6PBY - chains E and G of the 8 polymer chains in the assembly; structure by electron microscopy, 3.67 A resolution.

Chain E (and G):
Name: Potassium voltage-gated channel subfamily H member 1
Organism: Rattus norvegicus
Notes: chain G of this document is another copy of the same molecule, construct and numbering; everything in this record applies to it too
UniProt: Q63472 (KCNH1_RAT); the construct lacks a stretch of the UniProt sequence, so the offset changes along the chain: 14-773 = UniProt 14-773; 774-848 = UniProt 888-962
Sequence (846 residues; each row starts with the number of its first residue):
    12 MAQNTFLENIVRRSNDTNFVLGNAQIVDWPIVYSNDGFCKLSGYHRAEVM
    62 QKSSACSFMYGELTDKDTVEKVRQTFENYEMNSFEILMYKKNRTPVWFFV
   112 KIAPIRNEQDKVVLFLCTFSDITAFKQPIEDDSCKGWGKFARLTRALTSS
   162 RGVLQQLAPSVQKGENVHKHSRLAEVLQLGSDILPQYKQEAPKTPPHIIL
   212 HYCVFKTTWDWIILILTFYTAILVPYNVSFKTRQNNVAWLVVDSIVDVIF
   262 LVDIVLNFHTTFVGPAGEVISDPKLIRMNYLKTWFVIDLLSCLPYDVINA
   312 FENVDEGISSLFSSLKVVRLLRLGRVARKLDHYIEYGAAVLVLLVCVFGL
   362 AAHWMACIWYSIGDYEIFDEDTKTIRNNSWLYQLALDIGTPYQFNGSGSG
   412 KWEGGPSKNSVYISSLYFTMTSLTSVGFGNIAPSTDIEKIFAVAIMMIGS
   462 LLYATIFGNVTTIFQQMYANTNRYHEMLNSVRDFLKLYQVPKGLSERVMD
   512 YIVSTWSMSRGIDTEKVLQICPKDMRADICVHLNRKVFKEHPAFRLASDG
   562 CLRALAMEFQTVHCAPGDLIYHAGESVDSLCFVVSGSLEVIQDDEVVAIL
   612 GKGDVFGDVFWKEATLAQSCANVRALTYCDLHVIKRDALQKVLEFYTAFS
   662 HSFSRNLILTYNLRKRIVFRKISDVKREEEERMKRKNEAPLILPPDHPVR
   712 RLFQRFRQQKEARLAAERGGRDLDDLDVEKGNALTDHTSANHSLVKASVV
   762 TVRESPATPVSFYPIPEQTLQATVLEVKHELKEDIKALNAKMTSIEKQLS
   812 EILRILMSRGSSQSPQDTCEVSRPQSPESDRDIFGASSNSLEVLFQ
Not modelled in the structure: 12, 244-246, 305-322, 407-411, 697-703, 721-857
Differences from the reference sequence: expression tag (12-13, 849-857)
UniProt features mapped onto this chain:
  - region: Phe151 to Arg162 (Required for phosphatidylinositol bisphosphate binding), Tyr672 to Leu674 (Interaction with cyclic nucleotide-binding pocket)
  - motif: Ser436 to Asn441 (Selectivity filter)
  - glycosylation (N-linked (GlcNAc...) asparagine): Asn388, Asn406
  - modified residue (Phosphoserine): Ser833, Ser837, Ser840

Chain E / chain G interface:
Pairs across the interface - 134 pairs, chain E then chain G:
  Ala13(E) - Pro577(G)
  Gln14(E) - Pro577(G)
  Gln14(E) - Leu637(G)
  Gln14(E) - Thr638(G)
  Gln14(E) - Tyr639(G)
  Asn15(E) - Leu637(G)  hydrogen bond (backbone-backbone)
  Asn15(E) - Thr638(G)
  Leu18(E) - Ser598(G)
  Leu18(E) - Ile610(G)  hydrophobic
  Asn34(E) - Glu606(G)
  Asn34(E) - Val607(G)  hydrogen bond (side chain-backbone)
  Ala35(E) - Ile683(G)
  Gln36(E) - Glu606(G)
  Gln36(E) - Lys682(G)
  Gln36(E) - Ile683(G)  hydrogen bond (backbone-backbone)
  Ile37(E) - Glu606(G)
  Ile37(E) - Phe680(G)  hydrophobic
  Ile37(E) - Arg681(G)
  Ile37(E) - Ile683(G)
  Val38(E) - Arg681(G)  hydrogen bond (backbone-backbone)
  Val38(E) - Ile683(G)
  Val38(E) - Val686(G)  hydrophobic
  Trp40(E) - Ile683(G)
  Val43(E) - Val607(G)
  Val43(E) - Val608(G)
  Val43(E) - Ala609(G)
  Val43(E) - Ile610(G)  hydrogen bond (backbone-backbone)
  Tyr44(E) - Ile610(G)
  His56(E) - Ile669(G)
  Arg57(E) - Asp615(G)  salt bridge
  Met61(E) - Ala609(G)  hydrophobic
  Met61(E) - Thr671(G)
  Gln62(E) - Val608(G)  hydrogen bond (side chain-backbone)
  Gln62(E) - Ile678(G)
  Tyr90(E) - Ile683(G)
  Tyr198(E) - Glu600(G)  hydrogen bond
  Tyr198(E) - Ile610(G)
  Tyr198(E) - Leu637(G)
  Glu279(E) - Ser518(G)
  Ile345(E) - Tyr479(G)  hydrogen bond (backbone-side chain)
  Glu346(E) - Thr482(G)
  Glu346(E) - His486(G)
  Tyr347(E) - His486(G)
  Val351(E) - Tyr479(G)
  Asn389(E) - Asp398(G)
  Asn389(E) - Ile399(G)
  Phe429(E) - Phe439(G)  hydrophobic
  Ser433(E) - Phe439(G)
  Ser436(E) - Thr435(G)
  Ser436(E) - Ser436(G)
  Ser436(E) - Val437(G)
  Val437(E) - Val437(G)
  Gly438(E) - Val437(G)
  Gly438(E) - Gly438(G)
  Gly438(E) - Phe439(G)
  Phe439(E) - Phe439(G)
  Gly440(E) - Phe439(G)
  Ala443(E) - Asn441(G)  hydrogen bond (backbone-side chain)
  Pro444(E) - Tyr428(G)  hydrophobic
  Pro444(E) - Asn441(G)  hydrogen bond (backbone-side chain)
  Ser445(E) - Asp398(G)
  Ser445(E) - Ile399(G)
  Ser445(E) - Asn441(G)
  Asp447(E) - Ser421(G)  hydrogen bond
  Asp447(E) - Ile424(G)
  Lys450(E) - Leu395(G)
  Lys450(E) - Ile424(G)
  Lys450(E) - Ser425(G)
  Lys450(E) - Tyr428(G)
  Ile451(E) - Ile424(G)  hydrophobic
  Ala453(E) - Tyr428(G)  hydrophobic
  Val454(E) - Tyr428(G)  hydrophobic
  Met457(E) - Met431(G)  hydrophobic
  Met457(E) - Thr432(G)
  Met457(E) - Thr435(G)
  Met457(E) - Val437(G)  hydrophobic
  Met457(E) - Phe439(G)  hydrophobic
  Met458(E) - Val356(G)  hydrophobic
  Met458(E) - Phe359(G)  hydrophobic
  Met458(E) - Met431(G)  hydrophobic
  Ser461(E) - Thr435(G)
  Ser461(E) - Tyr464(G)
  Leu462(E) - Val356(G)  hydrophobic
  Tyr464(E) - Tyr464(G)
  Tyr464(E) - Phe468(G)  hydrophobic
  Ala465(E) - Phe468(G)  hydrophobic
  Ala465(E) - Val471(G)
  Thr466(E) - Val471(G)
  Thr466(E) - Phe475(G)
  Phe468(E) - Phe468(G)  hydrophobic
  Gly469(E) - Thr472(G)
  Asn470(E) - Phe475(G)
  Asn470(E) - Tyr479(G)
  Thr472(E) - Thr472(G)
  Thr472(E) - Gln476(G)
  Thr473(E) - Phe475(G)
  Thr473(E) - Gln476(G)
  Thr473(E) - Tyr479(G)
  Gln476(E) - Gln476(G)  hydrogen bond
  Gln477(E) - Asn483(G)
  Asn481(E) - Glu487(G)  hydrogen bond
  Met519(E) - Leu498(G)
  Ile523(E) - Ser491(G)
  Ile523(E) - Asp494(G)
  Ile523(E) - Phe495(G)
  Thr525(E) - Phe495(G)
  Val528(E) - Val492(G)  hydrophobic
  Val528(E) - Phe495(G)  hydrophobic
  Ile531(E) - Tyr512(G)
  Ile531(E) - Ile513(G)  hydrophobic
  Cys532(E) - Val509(G)  hydrophobic
  Pro533(E) - Tyr512(G)
  Asp535(E) - Arg508(G)  salt bridge
  Asp535(E) - Leu580(G)
  Asp535(E) - His583(G)  salt bridge
  Met536(E) - Arg508(G)
  Met536(E) - Val509(G)  hydrophobic
  Met536(E) - Tyr512(G)  hydrophobic
  Met536(E) - Asp579(G)
  Asp539(E) - Leu505(G)
  Ile540(E) - Val509(G)  hydrophobic
  His543(E) - Tyr499(G)  hydrogen bond (side chain-backbone)
  His543(E) - Gln500(G)  hydrogen bond (side chain-backbone)
  His543(E) - Val501(G)
  His543(E) - Pro502(G)
  Leu544(E) - Tyr499(G)  hydrophobic
  Arg546(E) - Gln500(G)  hydrogen bond
  Gly561(E) - Ala584(G)
  Arg564(E) - His583(G)  hydrogen bond
  Phe656(E) - Ser587(G)
  Phe656(E) - Leu627(G)
  Phe656(E) - Ala628(G)
  Phe656(E) - Gln629(G)  hydrogen bond (backbone-side chain)
  Tyr657(E) - Gly585(G)  hydrogen bond (side chain-backbone)
Other interface residues (no listed pair), chain E (79 interface residues in all): Thr16, Ile42, Ala58, Thr432, Ser520, Lys534, Ser559
Other interface residues (no listed pair), chain G (81 interface residues in all): Leu427, Ile442, Ile467, Met488, Ile581, Glu586, Lys646, Leu670, Ser684

Overview:
79 residues of chain E and 81 residues of chain G are in contact; the contacts include 19 hydrogen bonds and 3
salt bridges. Polar contacts include Arg57(E)-Asp615(G), Asp535(E)-Arg508(G) and Asp535(E)-His583(G).
Both chains are Potassium voltage-gated channel subfamily H member 1 (Rattus norvegicus). Entry 6PBY (Single
particle cryo-EM structure of the voltage-gated K+ channel Eag1 3-13 deletion mutant bound to calmodulin ...)
was determined by electron microscopy, deposited together with 6PBX.
